PDB entry 6XA4 | X-ray diffraction, 1.65 A resolution | chains A and B

== Chain A ==
Name: 3C-like proteinase
Source organism: Severe acute respiratory syndrome coronavirus 2
Notes: EC 3.4.22.69
UniProtKB: P0DTD1 (R1AB_SARS2); residues 1-306 here correspond to UniProt positions 3264-3569 (UniProt number = residue number + 3263)
Chain sequence (308 residues; each row starts with the number of its first residue; numbers below 1 keep their minus sign (His-1 is residue -1)):
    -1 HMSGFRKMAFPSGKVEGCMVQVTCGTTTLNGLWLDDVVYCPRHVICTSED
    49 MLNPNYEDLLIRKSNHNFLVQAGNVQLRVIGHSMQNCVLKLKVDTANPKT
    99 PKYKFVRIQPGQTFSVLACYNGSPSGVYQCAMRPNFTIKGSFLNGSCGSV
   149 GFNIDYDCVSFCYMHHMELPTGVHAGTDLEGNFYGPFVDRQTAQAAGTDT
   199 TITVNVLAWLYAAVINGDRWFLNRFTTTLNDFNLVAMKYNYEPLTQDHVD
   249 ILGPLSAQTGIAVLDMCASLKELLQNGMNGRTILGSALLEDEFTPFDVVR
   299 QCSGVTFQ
Disordered / not traced: -1 to 1, 306
Differences from the reference sequence: expression tag (-1 to 0)
Curated features (UniProtKB/Swiss-Prot):
  - active site: His41 (For 3CL-PRO activity), Cys145 (Nucleophile)
  - site: Gln306 (Cleavage)
  - cross-link (Glycyl lysine isopeptide (Lys-Gly)): Lys5 (interchain with G-Cter in ubiquitin), Lys90 (interchain with G-Cter in ubiquitin)
From the paper describing this entry:
  - binding site for inhibitor UAW241 (chain B): Leu141, Asn142, Gly143, Ser144, Cys145, His163, His164, Met165, Glu166
  - catalytic residues: Gly143, Ser144, Cys145

== Chain B ==
Name: inhibitor UAW241
Chain sequence (4 residues; row label = number of the first residue in the row):
     1 XLLX
Modified residues: ACE (acetyl group) at position 1; UXS ((2S)-2-amino-4-(methylsulfanyl)butan-1-ol) at position 4

== How chain A and chain B interact ==
Pairs across the interface (21; chain A residue first):
  His41(A) - Leu3(B)
  His41(A) - UXS_4(B)
  Met49(A) - Leu3(B)  hydrophobic
  Phe140(A) - UXS_4(B)
  Leu141(A) - UXS_4(B)
  Asn142(A) - Leu2(B)
  Asn142(A) - UXS_4(B)
  Gly143(A) - UXS_4(B)  hydrogen bond (backbone-backbone)
  Ser144(A) - UXS_4(B)
  Cys145(A) - UXS_4(B)  covalent bond
  His163(A) - UXS_4(B)
  His164(A) - Leu3(B)
  His164(A) - UXS_4(B)  hydrogen bond (backbone-backbone)
  Met165(A) - Leu2(B)
  Met165(A) - Leu3(B)  hydrophobic
  Glu166(A) - ACE_1(B)
  Glu166(A) - Leu2(B)  hydrogen bond (backbone-backbone)
  Glu166(A) - UXS_4(B)
  Asp187(A) - Leu3(B)
  Gln189(A) - ACE_1(B)
  Thr190(A) - ACE_1(B)
Interface residues without a listed pair, chain A (18 interface residues in all): Tyr54, Pro168, Arg188

== Summary ==
18 residues of chain A and 4 residues of chain B are in contact; the contacts include 1 covalent bond and 3
hydrogen bonds. Backbone hydrogen bonds pair Gly143(A)-UXS_4(B), His164(A)-UXS_4(B) and Glu166(A)-Leu2(B). The
paper reports catalytic residues Gly143(A), Ser144(A) and Cys145(A); a binding site for inhibitor UAW241
(chain B) at Leu141(A), Asn142(A) and Gly143(A) among others.
Here chain A is 3C-like proteinase (Severe acute respiratory syndrome coronavirus 2) and chain B is inhibitor
UAW241. Entry 6XA4 (Crystal structure of the SARS-CoV-2 (COVID-19) main protease in complex with UAW241) was
determined by X-ray diffraction together with 6XFN, 6XBG, 6XBH and 6XBI from the same study.
